Entry 6ILK (electron microscopy, 3.00 A resolution); this record covers chains A and B of the 5 polymer chains in the assembly.

# Chain A
Protein: Capsid protein VP1
Source organism: Echovirus E6
Chain sequence (278 residues; row label = number of the first residue in the row):
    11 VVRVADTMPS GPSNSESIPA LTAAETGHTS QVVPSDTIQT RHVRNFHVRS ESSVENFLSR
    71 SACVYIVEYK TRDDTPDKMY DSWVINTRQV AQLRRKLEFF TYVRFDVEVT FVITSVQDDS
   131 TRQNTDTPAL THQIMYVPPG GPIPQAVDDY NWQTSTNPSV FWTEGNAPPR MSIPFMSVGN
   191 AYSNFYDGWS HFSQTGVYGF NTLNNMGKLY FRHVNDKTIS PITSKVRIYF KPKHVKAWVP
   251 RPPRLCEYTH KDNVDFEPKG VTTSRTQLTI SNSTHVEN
Residues lining bound ligands: sphingosine (SPH): Ile95, Thr97, Arg98, Leu107, Phe115, Val117, Ile144, Tyr146, Pro168, Ser169, Val170, Met181, Ile183, Tyr192, Ser193, Asn194, Asn214, Met216, Leu219, Phe240

# Chain B
Protein: Capsid protein VP2
Source organism: Echovirus E6
Chain sequence (252 residues; row label = number of the first residue in the row):
    10 SDRVRSITLG NSTITTQESA NVVVGYGVWP DYLSDEEATA EDQPTQPDVA TCRFYTLDSV
    70 SWMKESQGWW WKFPDALRDM GLFGQNMQYH YLGRSGYTIH VQCNASKFHQ GCLLVVCVPE
   130 AEMGAANINE KINREHLSNG EVANTFSGTK SSNTNDVQQA VFNAGMGVAV GNLTIFPHQW
   190 INLRTNNCAT IVMPYINSVP MDNMFRHYNF TLMIIPFAKL DYAAGSSTYI PITVTVAPMC
   250 AEYNGLRLAG HQ

# Interface between chain A and chain B
Contacting residue pairs (90; chain A residue first):
  Ala34(A) with Trp189(B)
  Glu35(A) with Gln188(B); Trp189(B); Asn191(B); Asn195(B)
  Thr36(A) with Ala29(B); Asn30(B); Val32(B)
  Gly37(A) with His187(B)
  Thr111(A) with Glu129(B)
  Tyr112(A) with Glu129(B), hydrogen bond; Asn206(B); Ser207(B)
  Asn190(A) with Ser207(B), hydrogen bond (backbone-backbone); Val208(B); Pro209(B)
  Ser193(A) with Ser207(B)
  Phe195(A) with Glu129(B); Glu131(B)
  Tyr196(A) with Glu129(B); Glu131(B); Arg215(B); His216(B)
  Asp197(A) with Lys81(B), salt bridge; Glu129(B), hydrogen bond (backbone-side chain); Ala130(B); His216(B); Tyr217(B), hydrogen bond (backbone-backbone); Thr220(B)
  Gly198(A) with Arg215(B)
  Trp199(A) with Ile141(B); Arg143(B); Leu146(B), hydrophobic; Arg215(B), hydrogen bond (backbone-backbone); Tyr217(B)
  Ser200(A) with Arg215(B)
  Phe202(A) with Tyr100(B), hydrophobic; Asn212(B); Arg215(B); His260(B)
  Ser203(A) with His260(B)
  Gln204(A) with Asp84(B), hydrogen bond; Arg87(B); Arg143(B), hydrogen bond; Phe214(B), hydrogen bond (side chain-backbone); Tyr217(B)
  Tyr208(A) with Glu131(B); Met132(B); Leu146(B), hydrophobic
  Gly209(A) with Glu131(B)
  Phe210(A) with Glu131(B)
  Val249(A) with Tyr35(B), hydrophobic; Ile205(B), hydrophobic
  Pro250(A) with Phe185(B)
  Arg251(A) with Pro128(B), hydrogen bond (side chain-backbone); Glu129(B), hydrogen bond (side chain-backbone); Ile184(B); Phe185(B)
  Pro252(A) with Asn181(B); Ile184(B); Phe185(B)
  Pro253(A) with Val177(B)
  Arg254(A) with Gly176(B); Val177(B)
  Leu255(A) with Asn172(B); Gly176(B), hydrogen bond (backbone-backbone); Val177(B), hydrophobic; Ala178(B)
  Cys256(A) with Asn172(B); Gly176(B), hydrogen bond (backbone-backbone)
  Thr259(A) with Ile137(B)
  His260(A) with Ile137(B); Asn138(B)
  Val264(A) with Glu131(B); Met132(B)
  Asp265(A) with Gly133(B); Ala134(B), hydrogen bond (side chain-backbone); Ile137(B)
  Phe266(A) with Gln167(B); Asn172(B); Gly174(B); Met175(B); Gly176(B)
  Glu267(A) with Ile137(B); Lys159(B), salt bridge
  Pro268(A) with Lys159(B); Gln167(B); Asn172(B)
  Lys269(A) with Phe171(B); Asn172(B), hydrogen bond (backbone-side chain)
Also at the interface, not in a pair above, chain A (43 interface residues in all): Gly189, Ala191, His201, Gly206, Asn263, Gly270, Val271
Also at the interface, not in a pair above, chain B (51 interface residues in all): Lys140, Thr194

# Summary
The interface between chain A and chain B involves 43 residues on one side and 51 on the other, with 14
hydrogen bonds and 2 salt bridges. Polar pairs include Asp197(A)-Lys81(B), Glu267(A)-Lys159(B) and
Tyr112(A)-Glu129(B). Ligands of chain A: sphingosine.
Chain A is Capsid protein VP1 and chain B is Capsid protein VP2, both from Echovirus E6; the structure,
Cryo-EM structure of Echovirus 6 complexed with its attachment receptor CD55 at PH 7.4, was determined by
electron microscopy, deposited together with 6ILJ, 6ILL, 6ILM, 6ILN, 6ILO and 6ILP.
